PDB entry 5TU6 | X-ray diffraction, 2.22 A resolution | chains A and B

== Chain A ==
Protein: PagF prenyltransferase
Source organism: Planktothrix agardhii NIES-596
Reference sequence: F5B6Z0 (F5B6Z0_PLAAG); residue numbers follow UniProt; this construct covers 1-300
Sequence (300 residues; row label = number of the first residue in the row):
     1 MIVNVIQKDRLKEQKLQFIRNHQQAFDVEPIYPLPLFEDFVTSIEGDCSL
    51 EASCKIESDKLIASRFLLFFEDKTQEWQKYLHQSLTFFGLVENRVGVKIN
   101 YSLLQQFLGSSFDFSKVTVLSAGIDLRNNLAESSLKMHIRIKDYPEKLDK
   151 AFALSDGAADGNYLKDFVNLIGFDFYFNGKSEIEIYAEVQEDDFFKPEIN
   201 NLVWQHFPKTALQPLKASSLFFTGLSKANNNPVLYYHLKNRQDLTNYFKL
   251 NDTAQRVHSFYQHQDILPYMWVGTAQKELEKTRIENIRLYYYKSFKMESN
Disordered / not traced: 297-300
Bound ions: Mg2+ site 1: Asp125 (together with dimethylallyl S-thiolodiphosphate); Mg2+ site 2: Glu184 (together with dimethylallyl S-thiolodiphosphate)
Small-molecule neighbours:
  - dimethylallyl S-thiolodiphosphate (DST): Glu51, Lys55, Arg65, Asp125, Lys136, His138, Glu184, Tyr186, Phe222, Tyr235, Trp271, Arg288, Tyr290, Tyr292
  - methionine (MET): Asn4, Gln7, Lys8, Leu11, Asp47, Lys296
Reported in the primary citation:
  - catalytic residues: Glu51 (proposed by the authors, not directly observed)
  - specificity-determining residues: Phe69, Trp271, Tyr292 (proposed by the authors, not directly observed)
  - binding site for cyclic[INPYLYP] peptide (chain B): Glu51, Leu67, Phe69, Arg140, Gln190, Leu220, Tyr269, Trp271, Tyr292
  - mutagenesis - R65A, H138A, F222V, Y235A, Y290A: decreased catalytic activity
  - mutagenesis - H237L (1.5-fold): increased catalytic activity

== Chain B ==
Protein: cyclic[INPYLYP] peptide
Sequence (7 residues; numbered 30 to 36; the number before each row is that of its first residue):
    30 INPYLYP

== Chain A / chain B interface ==
Contacting residue pairs (23):
  Glu51(A) - Tyr33(B)  hydrogen bond
  Leu67(A) - Tyr33(B)
  Phe69(A) - Pro32(B)
  Phe69(A) - Tyr33(B)
  Glu71(A) - Pro32(B)
  Lys73(A) - Tyr35(B)
  Thr118(A) - Tyr35(B)
  Val119(A) - Pro32(B)
  Val119(A) - Tyr33(B)
  His138(A) - Tyr33(B)
  Arg140(A) - Tyr33(B)  hydrogen bond (side chain-backbone)
  Arg140(A) - Leu34(B)
  Leu170(A) - Tyr33(B)  hydrophobic
  Glu188(A) - Leu34(B)
  Ser219(A) - Ile30(B)
  Leu220(A) - Asn31(B)
  Leu220(A) - Leu34(B)  hydrophobic
  His237(A) - Asn31(B)
  Tyr269(A) - Pro32(B)
  Trp271(A) - Asn31(B)  hydrogen bond
  Trp271(A) - Tyr33(B)
  Tyr292(A) - Pro32(B)  hydrophobic
  Tyr292(A) - Tyr33(B)
Interface residues without a listed pair, chain A (20 interface residues in all): Gln75, Gln190, Phe222
From the paper, about this interface:
  - interface residues, chain A: Glu51(A), Leu67(A), Phe69(A), Arg140(A), Gln190(A), Leu220(A), Tyr269(A), Trp271(A), Tyr292(A)

== Overview ==
Chain A and chain B form an interface of 20 and 6 residues respectively, with 3 hydrogen bonds. Polar contacts
include Glu51(A)-Tyr33(B), Arg140(A)-Tyr33(B) and Trp271(A)-Asn31(B). Chain A binds methionine and
dimethylallyl S-thiolodiphosphate. From the paper: the catalytic residue Glu51(A); R65A, H138A and F222V of
chain A, among others, reduce catalytic activity; 6 substitutions were tested in all.
Chain A is PagF prenyltransferase (Planktothrix agardhii NIES-596) and chain B is cyclic[INPYLYP] peptide; the
structure, PagF prenyltransferase with cyclic[INPYLYP] and DMSPP, was determined by X-ray diffraction,
deposited together with 5TTY, 5TU4 and 5TU5.
